6IJH - chain A; structure by X-ray diffraction, 2.60 A resolution.

== Chain A ==
Molecule: cAMP and cAMP-inhibited cGMP 3', 5'-cyclic phosphodiesterase 10A
Organism: Homo sapiens
Notes: EC 3.1.4.17, 3.1.4.35
UniProt: Q9Y233 (PDE10_HUMAN); residues 449-789 here correspond to UniProt positions 439-779 (UniProt number = residue number - 10)
Chain sequence (343 residues; row label = number of the first residue in the row):
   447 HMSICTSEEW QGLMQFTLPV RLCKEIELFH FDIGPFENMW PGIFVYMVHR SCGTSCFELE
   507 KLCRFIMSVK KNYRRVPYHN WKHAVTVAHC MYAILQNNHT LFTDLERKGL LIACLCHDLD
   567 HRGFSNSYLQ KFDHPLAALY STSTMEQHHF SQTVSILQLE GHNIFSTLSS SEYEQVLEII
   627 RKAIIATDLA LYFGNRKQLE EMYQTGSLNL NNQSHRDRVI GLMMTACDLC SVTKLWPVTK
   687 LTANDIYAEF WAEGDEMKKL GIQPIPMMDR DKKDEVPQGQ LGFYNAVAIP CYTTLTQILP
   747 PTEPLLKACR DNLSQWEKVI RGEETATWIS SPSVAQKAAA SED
Unresolved in the structure: 769-789
Differences from the reference sequence: expression tag (447-448)
Ion coordination: Zn2+: His529, His563, Asp564, Asp674; Mg2+ near Asp564 (its only coordinating residue here)
Residues lining bound ligands: AEO (2-[2-(4-phenyl-5-sulfanylidene-4,5-dihydro-1H-1,2,4-triazol-3-yl)ethyl]-1H-benzo[de]isoquinoline-1,3(2H)-dione): Tyr524, Leu635, Leu675, Ser677, Val678, Ile692, Tyr693, Phe696, Met713, Gly725, Gln726, Gly728, Phe729, Val733

== Overview ==
Bound to chain A: compound AEO. His529, His563, Asp564 and Asp674 coordinate Zn2+.
Chain A is cAMP and cAMP-inhibited cGMP 3', 5'-cyclic phosphodiesterase 10A (Homo sapiens); the structure,
Crystal structure of PDE10 in complex with inhibitor AF-399/14387019, was determined by X-ray diffraction,
deposited together with 6IJI.
